2VUM - chains B and C of the 16 polymer chains in the assembly; structure by X-ray diffraction, 3.40 A resolution.

Chain B:
Protein: DNA-directed RNA polymerase II subunit RPB2
Source organism: Saccharomyces cerevisiae
Notes: EC 2.7.7.6
Reference sequence: P08518 (RPB2_YEAST); residue numbers follow UniProt; this construct covers 1-1224
Chain sequence (1224 residues; row label = number of the first residue in the row):
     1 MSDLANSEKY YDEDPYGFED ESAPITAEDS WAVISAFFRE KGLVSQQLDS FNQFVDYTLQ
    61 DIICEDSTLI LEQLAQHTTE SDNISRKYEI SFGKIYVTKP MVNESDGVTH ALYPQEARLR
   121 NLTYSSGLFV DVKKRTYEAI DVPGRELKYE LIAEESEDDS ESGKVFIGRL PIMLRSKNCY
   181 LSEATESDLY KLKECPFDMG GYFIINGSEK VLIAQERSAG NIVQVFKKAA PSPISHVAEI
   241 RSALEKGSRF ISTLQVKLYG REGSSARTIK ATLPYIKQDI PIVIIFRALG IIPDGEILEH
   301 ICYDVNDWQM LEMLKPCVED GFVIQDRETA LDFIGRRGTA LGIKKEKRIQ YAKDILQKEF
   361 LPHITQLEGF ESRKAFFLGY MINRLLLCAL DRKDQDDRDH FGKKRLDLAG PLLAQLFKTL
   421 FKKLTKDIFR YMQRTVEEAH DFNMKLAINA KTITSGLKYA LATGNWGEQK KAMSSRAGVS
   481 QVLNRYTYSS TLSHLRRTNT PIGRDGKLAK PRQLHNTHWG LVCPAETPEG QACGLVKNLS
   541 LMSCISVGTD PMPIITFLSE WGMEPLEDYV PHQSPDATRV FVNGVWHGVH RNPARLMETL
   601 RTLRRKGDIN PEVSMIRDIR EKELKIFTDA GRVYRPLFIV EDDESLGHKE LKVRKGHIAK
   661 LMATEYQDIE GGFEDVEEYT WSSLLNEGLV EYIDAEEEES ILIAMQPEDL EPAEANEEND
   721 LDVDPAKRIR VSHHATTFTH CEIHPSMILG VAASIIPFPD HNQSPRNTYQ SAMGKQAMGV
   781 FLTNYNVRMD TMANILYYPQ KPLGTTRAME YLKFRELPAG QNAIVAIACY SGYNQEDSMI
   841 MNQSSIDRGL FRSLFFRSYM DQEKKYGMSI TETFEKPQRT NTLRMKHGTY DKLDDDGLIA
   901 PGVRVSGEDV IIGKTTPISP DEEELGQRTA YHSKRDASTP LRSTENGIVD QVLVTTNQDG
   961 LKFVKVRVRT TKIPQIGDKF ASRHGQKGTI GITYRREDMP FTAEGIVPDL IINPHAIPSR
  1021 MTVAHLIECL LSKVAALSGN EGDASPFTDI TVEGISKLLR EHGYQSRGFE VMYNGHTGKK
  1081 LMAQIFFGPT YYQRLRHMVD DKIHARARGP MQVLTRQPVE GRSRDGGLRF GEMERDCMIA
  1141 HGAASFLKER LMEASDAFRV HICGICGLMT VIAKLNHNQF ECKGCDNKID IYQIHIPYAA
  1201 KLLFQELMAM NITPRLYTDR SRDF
Disordered / not traced: 1-19, 71-89, 135-163, 336-344, 438-445, 503-508, 669-677, 716-721, 920-932
Ion coordination: Zn2+ near C1166 (its only coordinating residue here)
What the authors report for this chain:
  - binding site for Amatoxin: Q763

Chain C:
Protein: DNA-directed RNA polymerase II subunit RPB3
Source organism: Saccharomyces cerevisiae
Notes: EC 2.7.7.6
Reference sequence: P16370 (RPB3_YEAST); numbering as in UniProt (aligned over 1-318)
Chain sequence (318 residues; numbered 1 to 318; the number before each row is that of its first residue):
     1 MSEEGPQVKI REASKDNVDF ILSNVDLAMA NSLRRVMIAE IPTLAIDSVE VETNTTVLAD
    61 EFIAHRLGLI PLQSMDIEQL EYSRDCFCED HCDKCSVVLT LQAFGESEST TNVYSKDLVI
   121 VSNLMGRNIG HPIIQDKEGN GVLICKLRKG QELKLTCVAK KGIAKEHAKW GPAAAIEFEY
   181 DPWNKLKHTD YWYEQDSAKE WPQSKNCEYE DPPNEGDPFD YKAQADTFYM NVESVGSIPV
   241 DQVVVRGIDT LQKKVASILL ALTQMDQDKV NFASGDNNTA SNMLGSNEDV MMTGAEQDPY
   301 SNASQMGNTG SGGYDNAW
Disordered / not traced: 1-2, 269-318
Ion coordination: Zn2+: C86, C88, C92, C95
UniProt features mapped onto this chain:
  - binding site (Zn(2+)): C86, C88, C92, C95
  - modified residue: S2 (N-acetylserine)
  - natural variant: A30 (A30D: In mutant RPB3-1)
  - mutagenesis: K9 (K9E: Transcript termination readthrough)

Interface between chain B and chain C:
Residue-residue contacts (75):
  N786(B) with V57(C)
  Y797(B) with E61(C), hydrogen bond (side chain-backbone); F62(C)
  Y798(B) with F62(C), hydrophobic; H65(C); R66(C)
  S844(B) with A168(C)
  D847(B) with H65(C); H167(C), salt bridge; A168(C)
  R848(B) with H65(C); A168(C)
  G849(B) with H65(C), hydrogen bond (backbone-side chain)
  R852(B) with H65(C)
  R969(B) with A59(C); D60(C), salt bridge; E61(C), salt bridge
  T971(B) with E61(C), hydrogen bond
  R995(B) with K165(C)
  R996(B) with R34(C); I38(C); A174(C); A175(C)
  E997(B) with R34(C); R35(C); I38(C); A39(C)
  D998(B) with R35(C), salt bridge
  F1001(B) with R34(C); F178(C), hydrophobic
  A1003(B) with E177(C); F178(C), hydrogen bond (backbone-backbone)
  E1004(B) with E177(C)
  G1005(B) with I176(C)
  R1060(B) with K199(C), hydrogen bond (side chain-backbone); E200(C), hydrogen bond (side chain-backbone); P202(C)
  G1063(B) with P202(C)
  Y1064(B) with P202(C)
  Q1065(B) with E200(C); W201(C); P202(C)
  R1067(B) with E194(C), salt bridge
  F1069(B) with W192(C); W201(C)
  E1070(B) with W201(C)
  Y1073(B) with F178(C); E179(C); Y180(C), hydrophobic
  G1075(B) with R34(C); R35(C), hydrogen bond (backbone-side chain)
  H1076(B) with N31(C), hydrogen bond (backbone-side chain)
  T1077(B) with L27(C); N31(C), hydrogen bond (backbone-side chain)
  G1078(B) with L27(C); N31(C); F178(C); Y180(C)
  K1079(B) with L27(C); Y180(C)
  K1080(B) with Y180(C), hydrogen bond (backbone-side chain); D181(C), salt bridge; H188(C); T189(C)
  L1081(B) with H188(C); T189(C)
  M1082(B) with K187(C); H188(C); T189(C); D190(C), hydrogen bond (backbone-backbone)
  Q1084(B) with T189(C); D190(C), hydrogen bond (side chain-backbone); Y191(C), hydrogen bond (side chain-backbone); W192(C); W201(C)
Interface residues without a listed pair, chain B (40 interface residues in all): L854, I948, T970, M999, S1066
Interface residues without a listed pair, chain C (38 interface residues in all): A28, L69, A173

Overview:
40 residues of chain B and 38 residues of chain C are in contact, with 13 hydrogen bonds and 6 salt bridges.
Among the polar pairs are D847(B)-H167(C), R969(B)-D60(C) and R969(B)-E61(C). From UniProt: 4 Zn2+-binding
residues and one mutagenesis site on chain C. From the paper: a binding site for Amatoxin at Q763(B).
Chain B is DNA-directed RNA polymerase II subunit RPB2 and chain C is DNA-directed RNA polymerase II subunit
RPB3, both from Saccharomyces cerevisiae; the structure, Alpha-amanitin inhibited complete RNA polymerase II
elongation complex, was determined by X-ray diffraction.
